3N2P - chain A; structure by X-ray diffraction, 1.65 A resolution.

[Chain A]
Protein: Carbonic anhydrase 2
From: Homo sapiens
Notes: EC 4.2.1.1; fragment: human carbonic anhydrase II; engineered mutation(s): wt
Reference sequence: P00918 (CAH2_HUMAN); the author numbering skips numbers that UniProt does not, so the offset changes along the chain: 1-125 = UniProt 1-125; 127-261 = UniProt 126-260
Sequence (260 residues; row label = number of the first residue in the row; note: 1 number in that range is skipped by the numbering (no residue carries it; nothing is unmodelled there)):
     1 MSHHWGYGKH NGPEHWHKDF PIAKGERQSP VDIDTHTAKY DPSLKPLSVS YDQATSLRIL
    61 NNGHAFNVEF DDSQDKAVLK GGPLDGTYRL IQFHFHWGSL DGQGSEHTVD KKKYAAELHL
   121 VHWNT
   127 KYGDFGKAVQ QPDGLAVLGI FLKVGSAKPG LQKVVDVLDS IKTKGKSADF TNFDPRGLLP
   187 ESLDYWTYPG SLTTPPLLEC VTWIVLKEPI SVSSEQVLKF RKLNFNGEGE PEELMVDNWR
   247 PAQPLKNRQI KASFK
Unresolved in the structure: 1-2
Bound ions: Zn2+: His94, His96, His119 (together with AYX)
Residues lining bound ligands: AYX (4-{[(3-nitrophenyl)carbamoyl]amino}benzenesulfonamide): Asn67, Glu69, Ile91, Gln92, His94, His96, Glu106, His119, Val121, Phe131, Val143, Ser197, Leu198, Thr199, Thr200, Trp209
UniProt features mapped onto this chain:
  - active site: His64 (Proton donor/acceptor)
  - binding site (Zn(2+)): His94, His96, His119
  - binding site (substrate): Thr199, Thr200
  - site: Tyr7 (Fine-tunes the proton-transfer properties of H-64), Asn62 (Fine-tunes the proton-transfer properties of H-64), Asn67 (Fine-tunes the proton-transfer properties of H-64), Gln92 (Involved in the binding of some activators, including histamine and L-histidine)
  - modified residue: Ser2 (N-acetylserine), Ser166 (Phosphoserine), Ser173 (Phosphoserine)

[In short]
Ligands of chain A: compound AYX. His94, His96 and His119 form the Zn2+ site. Curated annotation (UniProt)
lists active-site residue His64, 3 Zn2+-binding residues and substrate-binding residues Thr199 and Thr200.
Chain A is Carbonic anhydrase 2 (Homo sapiens); the structure, Crystal structure of human carbonic anhydrase
II in complex with a benzenesulfonamide inhibitor, was determined by X-ray diffraction together with 3N0N,
3MZC, 3N3J and 3N4B from the same study.
